PDB entry 7LT3 | electron microscopy, 4.60 A resolution (low resolution: residue-level contacts below are approximate; hydrogen-bond / salt-bridge calls are withheld) | chains A and D of the 20 polymer chains in the assembly

== Chain A ==
Molecule: X-ray repair cross-complementing protein 6
Source organism: Homo sapiens
Notes: EC 3.6.4.-, 4.2.99.-
UniProtKB: P12956 (XRCC6_HUMAN); numbering as in UniProt (aligned over 1-609)
Chain sequence (609 residues; row label = number of the first residue in the row):
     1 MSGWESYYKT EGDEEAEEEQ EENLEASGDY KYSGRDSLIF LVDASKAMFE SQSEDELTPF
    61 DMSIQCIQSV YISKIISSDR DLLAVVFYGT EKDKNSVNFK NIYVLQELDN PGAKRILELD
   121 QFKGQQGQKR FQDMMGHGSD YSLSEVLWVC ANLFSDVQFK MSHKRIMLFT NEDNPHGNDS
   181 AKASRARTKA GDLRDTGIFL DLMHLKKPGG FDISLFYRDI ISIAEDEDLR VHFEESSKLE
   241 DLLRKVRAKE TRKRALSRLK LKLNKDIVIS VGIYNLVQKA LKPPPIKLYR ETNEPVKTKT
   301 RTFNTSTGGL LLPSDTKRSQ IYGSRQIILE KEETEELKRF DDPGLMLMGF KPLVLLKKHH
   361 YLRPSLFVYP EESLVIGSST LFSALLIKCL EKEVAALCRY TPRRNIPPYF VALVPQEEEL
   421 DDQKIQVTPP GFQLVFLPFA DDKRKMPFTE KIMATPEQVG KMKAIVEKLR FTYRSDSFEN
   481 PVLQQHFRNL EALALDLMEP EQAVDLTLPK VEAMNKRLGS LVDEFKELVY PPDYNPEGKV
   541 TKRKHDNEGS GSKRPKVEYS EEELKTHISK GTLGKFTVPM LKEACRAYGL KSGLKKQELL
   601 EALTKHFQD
Not modelled in the structure: 1-29, 223-230, 535-609
Swiss-Prot annotation at these positions:
  - region: Val578 to Glu583 (Interaction with BAX)
  - active site: Lys31 (Schiff-base intermediate with DNA)
  - modified residue: Ser2 (N-acetylserine), Ser6 (Phosphoserine), Ser27 (Phosphoserine), Lys31 (N6-acetyllysine), Ser51 (Phosphoserine), Ser306 (Phosphoserine), Lys317 (N6-acetyllysine), Lys331 (N6-acetyllysine), Lys338 (N6-acetyllysine), Thr455 (Phosphothreonine), Lys461 (N6-acetyllysine), Ser477 (Phosphoserine), Ser520 (Phosphoserine), Lys539 (N6-acetyllysine), Lys542 (N6-acetyllysine), Lys544 (N6-acetyllysine), Ser550 (Phosphoserine), Lys553 (N6-acetyllysine), Lys556 (N6-acetyllysine), Ser560 (Phosphoserine) and 1 more in UniProt
  - cross-link (Glycyl lysine isopeptide (Lys-Gly)): Lys287 (interchain with G-Cter in SUMO2), Lys317 (interchain with G-Cter in SUMO2), Lys556 (interchain with G-Cter in SUMO2)

== Chain D ==
Molecule: 31-nt DNA strand
Sequence (31 nucleotides; numbered 1 to 31; the number before each row is that of its first residue):
     1 TCTAAGAACT CTGATGTCAG TAGATTACAC T

== Chain A / chain D interface ==
Contacting residue pairs (16):
  Tyr32(A) with DG20(D)
  Ser33(A) with DG20(D)
  Lys160(A) with DT21(D)
  Arg254(A) with DC18(D)
  Ala255(A) with DC18(D); DA19(D)
  Ser257(A) with DC18(D)
  Arg258(A) with DC18(D); DA19(D)
  Leu281(A) with DC11(D)
  Lys282(A) with DC11(D)
  Pro285(A) with DT12(D)
  Arg403(A) with DT17(D)
  Arg404(A) with DG16(D); DT17(D)
  Arg444(A) with DA8(D)
Also at the interface, not in a pair above, chain A (19 interface residues in all): Lys31, Leu256, Lys287, Thr300, Glu371, Asn405
Also at the interface, not in a pair above, chain D (11 interface residues in all): DG13, DA14

== Summary ==
Chain A and chain D form an interface of 19 and 11 residues respectively. From UniProt: active-site residue
Lys31(A) on chain A.
Chain A is X-ray repair cross-complementing protein 6 (Homo sapiens) and chain D is a 31-nt DNA strand; the
structure, NHEJ Long-range synaptic complex, was determined by electron microscopy (same publication as 7LSY).
